8IMO - chains 5 and j of the 40 polymer chains in the assembly; structure by electron microscopy, 3.08 A resolution.

Chain 5:
Name: CpcN
From: Anthocerotibacter panamensis
Amino-acid sequence (1182 residues; each row starts with the number of its first residue):
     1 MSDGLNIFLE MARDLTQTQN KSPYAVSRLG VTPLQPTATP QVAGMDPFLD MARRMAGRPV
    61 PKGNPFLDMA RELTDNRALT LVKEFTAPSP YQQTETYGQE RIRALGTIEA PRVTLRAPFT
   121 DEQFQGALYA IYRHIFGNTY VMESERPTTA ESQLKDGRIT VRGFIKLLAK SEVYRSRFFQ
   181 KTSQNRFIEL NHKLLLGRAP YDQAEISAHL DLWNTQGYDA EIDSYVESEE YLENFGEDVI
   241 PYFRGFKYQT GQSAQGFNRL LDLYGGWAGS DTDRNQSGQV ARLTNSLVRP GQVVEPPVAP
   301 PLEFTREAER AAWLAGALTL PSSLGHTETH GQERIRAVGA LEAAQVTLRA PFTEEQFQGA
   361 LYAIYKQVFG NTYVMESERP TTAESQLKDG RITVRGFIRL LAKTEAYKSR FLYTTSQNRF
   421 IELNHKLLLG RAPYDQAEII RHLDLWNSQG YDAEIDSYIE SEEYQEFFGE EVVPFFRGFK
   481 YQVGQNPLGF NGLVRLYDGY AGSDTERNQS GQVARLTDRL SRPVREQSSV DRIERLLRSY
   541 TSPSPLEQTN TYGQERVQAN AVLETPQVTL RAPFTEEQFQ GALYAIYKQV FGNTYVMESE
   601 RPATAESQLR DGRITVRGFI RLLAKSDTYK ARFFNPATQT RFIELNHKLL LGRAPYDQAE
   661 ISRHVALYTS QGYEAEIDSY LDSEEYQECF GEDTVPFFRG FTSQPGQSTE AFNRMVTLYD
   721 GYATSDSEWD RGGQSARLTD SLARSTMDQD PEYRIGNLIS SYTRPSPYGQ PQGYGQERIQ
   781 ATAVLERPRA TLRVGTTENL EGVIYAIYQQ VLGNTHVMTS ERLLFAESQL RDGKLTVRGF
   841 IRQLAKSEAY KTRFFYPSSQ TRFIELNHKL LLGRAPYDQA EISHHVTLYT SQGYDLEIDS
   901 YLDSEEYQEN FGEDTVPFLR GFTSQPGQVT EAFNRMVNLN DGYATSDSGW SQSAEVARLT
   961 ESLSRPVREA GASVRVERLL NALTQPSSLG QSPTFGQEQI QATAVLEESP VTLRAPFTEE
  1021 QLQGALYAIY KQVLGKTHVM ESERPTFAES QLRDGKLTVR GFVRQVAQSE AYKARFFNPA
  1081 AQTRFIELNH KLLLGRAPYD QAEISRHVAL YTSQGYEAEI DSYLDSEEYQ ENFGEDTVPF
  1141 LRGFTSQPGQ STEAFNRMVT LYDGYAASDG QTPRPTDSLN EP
Not modelled in the structure: 1-46, 749-1182
Residues lining bound ligands:
  - phycocyanobilin (CYC), molecule 1: G98, Q99, F246, K247, Y248, Q252, S253, A254, F257
  - phycocyanobilin (CYC), molecule 2: R133, N138, T139, Y140, W267, A268, S270, T272, D273, R274
  - phycocyanobilin (CYC), molecule 3: E151, S152, Q153, K155, D156, R158
  - phycocyanobilin (CYC), molecule 4: S183, Q184, N185, Q203, S207, L210, W213
  - phycocyanobilin (CYC), molecule 5: G331, Q332, F479, K480, Y481, Q485, N486, P487, F490
  - phycocyanobilin (CYC), molecule 6: N371, T372, Y373, Y500, A501, S503, T505, R507
  - phycocyanobilin (CYC), molecule 7: T382, S385, Q386, K388, D389, R391
  - phycocyanobilin (CYC), molecule 8: S416, Q417, N418, Q436, I439, I440, L443, W446, R525
  - phycocyanobilin (CYC), molecule 9: G553, F701, S703, Q707, T709, F712
  - phycocyanobilin (CYC), molecule 10: K588, N593, T594, Y595, V596, Y722, A723, S725, S727, W729
  - phycocyanobilin (CYC), molecule 11: T604, S607, Q608, D611
  - phycocyanobilin (CYC), molecule 12: T638, Q639, T640, Q658, S662, V665

Chain j:
Name: CpcB
From: Anthocerotibacter panamensis
Amino-acid sequence (172 residues; numbered 1 to 172; the number before each row is that of its first residue):
     1 MNDVFTRAIA QADLKGSFLL ESDLDKLASF AKEGVKRLDA VAALTNNAPA IISDAAHKLF
    61 AEQQELIQPG GNAYPHRRMA ACLRDMEIIL RYVSYALLAG DASVLDDRCL NGLRETYNAL
   121 GTPTQSVARA VQLMKDAAMV HLKSTANVTV GDCSSLYSEA ATYFDKAAAS IA
Residues lining bound ligands:
  - phycocyanobilin (CYC), molecule 1: V35, K36, L38, D39, A40, A42, L142, K143, S144, T145, V148, T149, V150, G151, C153, Y157
  - phycocyanobilin (CYC), molecule 2: H57, F60, I67, Y74, H76, M79
  - phycocyanobilin (CYC), molecule 3: L59, L66, N72, R78, A81, C82, R84, D85, M86, I88, Y92, R108, C109, T116, Y117, L120, T122, P123, S126, V127, A130

Interface between chain 5 and chain j:
Contacting residue pairs (42):
  Y540(5) with Q64(j), hydrogen bond; Q68(j)
  S542(5) with Q68(j)
  P543(5) with Q68(j); P69(j)
  S544(5) with Q68(j), hydrogen bond (backbone-side chain); P69(j), hydrogen bond (backbone-backbone); G70(j), hydrogen bond (side chain-backbone)
  L546(5) with G70(j)
  E547(5) with G70(j)
  Q548(5) with G70(j), hydrogen bond (backbone-backbone); G71(j); N72(j); R78(j)
  T549(5) with R78(j), hydrogen bond (backbone-side chain)
  N550(5) with R77(j), hydrogen bond; R78(j), hydrogen bond (backbone-side chain)
  Y552(5) with R78(j)
  G553(5) with R78(j)
  R556(5) with N118(j), hydrogen bond (side chain-backbone); A119(j), hydrogen bond (side chain-backbone); L120(j); G121(j)
  S703(5) with R84(j)
  G706(5) with R108(j), hydrogen bond (backbone-side chain)
  Q707(5) with R108(j)
  S708(5) with R108(j)
  T709(5) with D107(j); R108(j); C109(j); N111(j); L113(j)
  E710(5) with N111(j); G112(j)
  F712(5) with T116(j)
  N713(5) with G112(j), hydrogen bond (side chain-backbone); E115(j); T116(j), hydrogen bond
  S745(5) with D107(j)
  T746(5) with N2(j)
  D748(5) with S103(j); D106(j)
Also at the interface, not in a pair above, chain 5 (27 interface residues in all): T541, T551, V557, Y656
Also at the interface, not in a pair above, chain j (28 interface residues in all): E65, P75, Y92, L110

Overview:
The interface between chain 5 and chain j involves 27 residues on one side and 28 on the other; the contacts
include 13 hydrogen bonds. Polar contacts include Y540(5)-Q64(j), S544(5)-Q68(j) and S544(5)-G70(j). One
phycocyanobilin molecule is bound between chain 5 and chain j.
Chain 5 is CpcN and chain j is CpcB, both from Anthocerotibacter panamensis; the structure, Rt1'I-Rt1'II,
Rt2I-Rt2II, Rt3'I-Rt3'II cylinder in cyanobacterial phycobilisome from Anthocerotibacter panamensis (Cluster
G), was determined by electron microscopy, deposited together with 8IMI, 8IMJ, 8IMK, 8IML, 8IMM and 8IMN.
